Entry 3DST (X-ray diffraction, 1.90 A resolution); this record covers chains A and B.

# Chain A
Molecule: Geranylgeranyl transferase type-2 subunit alpha
From: Rattus norvegicus
Notes: EC 2.5.1.60; fragment: PFTA domains, and 353-441
Reference sequence: Q08602 (PGTA_RAT); the construct has insertions or renumbered stretches relative to UniProt, so the offset changes along the chain: 1-237 = UniProt 1-237; 242-330 = UniProt 353-441
Chain sequence (331 residues; each row starts with the number of its first residue; numbering starts at 0):
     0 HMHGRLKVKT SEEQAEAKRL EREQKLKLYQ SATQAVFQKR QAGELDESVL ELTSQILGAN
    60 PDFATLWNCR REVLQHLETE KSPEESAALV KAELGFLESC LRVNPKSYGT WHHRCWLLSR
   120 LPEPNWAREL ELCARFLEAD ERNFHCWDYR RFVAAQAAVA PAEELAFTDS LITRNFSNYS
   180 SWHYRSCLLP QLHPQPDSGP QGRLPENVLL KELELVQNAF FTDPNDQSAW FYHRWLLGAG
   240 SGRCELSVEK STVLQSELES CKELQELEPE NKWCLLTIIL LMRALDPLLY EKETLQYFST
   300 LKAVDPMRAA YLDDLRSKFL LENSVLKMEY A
Disordered / not traced: 0-13, 196-201
Differences from the reference sequence: expression tag (0); linker (238-241)
Swiss-Prot annotation at these positions:
  - modified residue: Ser-98 (Phosphoserine)
Residues lining bound ligands: geranylgeranyl diphosphate (GRG): Lys-105, Tyr-107, Phe-143, His-144
Reported in the primary citation:
  - binding site for geranylgeranyl diphosphate: Lys-105, Tyr-107, Phe-143

# Chain B
Molecule: Geranylgeranyl transferase type-2 subunit beta
From: Rattus norvegicus
Notes: EC 2.5.1.60
Reference sequence: Q08603 (PGTB2_RAT); residues 1-331 here = UniProt positions 1-331
Chain sequence (331 residues; each row starts with the number of its first residue):
     1 MGTQQKDVTI KSDAPDTLLL EKHADYIASY GSKKDDYEYC MSEYLRMSGV YWGLTVMDLM
    61 GQLHRMNKEE ILVFIKSCQH ECGGVSASIG HDPHLLYTLS AVQILTLYDS IHVINVDKVV
   121 AYVQSLQKED GSFAGDIWGE IDTRFSFCAV ATLALLGKLD AINVEKAIEF VLSCMNFDGG
   181 FGCRPGSESH AGQIYCCTGF LAITSQLHQV NSDLLGWWLC ERQLPSGGLN GRPEKLPDVC
   241 YSWWVLASLK IIGRLHWIDR EKLRSFILAC QDEETGGFAD RPGDMVDPFH TLFGIAGLSL
   301 LGEEQIKPVS PVFCMPEEVL QRVNVQPELV S
Disordered / not traced: 1-4, 34-35
Metal / ion sites: Ca2+ near Met-66 (its only coordinating residue here); Zn2+: Asp-238, Cys-240, His-290
Residues lining bound ligands: geranylgeranyl diphosphate (GRG): Tyr-51, Leu-96, Leu-99, Gln-103, Arg-144, Phe-147, Cys-148, His-190, Gly-192, Gln-193, Tyr-195, Cys-196, Arg-232, Lys-235, Asp-238, Cys-240, Tyr-241, Trp-243, Trp-244, Phe-293, Phe-313, Cys-314
Reported in the primary citation:
  - binding site for geranylgeranyl diphosphate: Tyr-51, Leu-99, Phe-147, Tyr-195, Arg-232, Lys-235, Tyr-241, Trp-243, Trp-244, Phe-293, Cys-314
  - conformationally variable residues (side-chain flip): Tyr-195, Tyr-241, Trp-244, Phe-293
  - specificity-determining residues: Leu-99, Phe-289, Leu-292, Cys-314

# How chain A and chain B interact
Contacting residue pairs (79; chain A residue first):
  Arg-21(A) / Tyr-37(B)
  Leu-25(A) / Tyr-37(B)  hydrophobic
  Leu-25(A) / Cys-40(B)  hydrophobic
  Leu-25(A) / Met-41(B)  hydrophobic
  Tyr-28(A) / Tyr-37(B)
  Tyr-28(A) / Met-41(B)  hydrophobic
  Phe-36(A) / Gly-90(B)
  Phe-36(A) / His-91(B)
  Arg-39(A) / Asp-92(B)  salt bridge
  Asn-59(A) / Met-41(B)  hydrogen bond (side chain-backbone)
  Asn-59(A) / Tyr-44(B)
  Asp-61(A) / Tyr-44(B)
  Phe-62(A) / Tyr-44(B)  hydrophobic
  Phe-62(A) / His-91(B)
  Thr-64(A) / His-91(B)
  Thr-64(A) / Asp-92(B)  hydrogen bond (side chain-backbone)
  Asn-67(A) / Asp-92(B)  hydrogen bond
  Asn-67(A) / Trp-138(B)  hydrogen bond
  Arg-70(A) / Trp-138(B)
  Glu-71(A) / Trp-138(B)
  Gln-74(A) / Trp-138(B)
  Tyr-107(A) / Glu-140(B)
  Tyr-107(A) / Asp-142(B)
  Tyr-107(A) / Arg-144(B)
  His-111(A) / Trp-138(B)  hydrogen bond (side chain-backbone)
  His-111(A) / Gly-139(B)
  His-111(A) / Glu-140(B)  hydrogen bond (side chain-backbone)
  Trp-115(A) / Trp-138(B)
  Arg-141(A) / Glu-188(B)  salt bridge
  Arg-141(A) / Arg-232(B)  hydrogen bond (backbone-side chain)
  Arg-141(A) / Pro-233(B)  hydrogen bond (side chain-backbone)
  Arg-141(A) / Glu-234(B)
  Phe-143(A) / Cys-183(B)  hydrophobic
  Asp-147(A) / Cys-183(B)
  Asp-147(A) / Arg-184(B)
  Asp-147(A) / Ser-187(B)  hydrogen bond
  Arg-150(A) / Gly-186(B)  hydrogen bond (side chain-backbone)
  Arg-150(A) / Ser-187(B)
  Tyr-178(A) / Phe-177(B)
  Tyr-178(A) / Asp-178(B)  hydrogen bond
  Tyr-178(A) / Glu-188(B)
  Tyr-178(A) / Trp-218(B)  hydrogen bond
  Tyr-178(A) / Pro-233(B)  hydrophobic
  Ser-179(A) / Glu-188(B)  hydrogen bond
  His-182(A) / Asn-176(B)
  His-182(A) / Phe-177(B)
  His-182(A) / Gly-186(B)  hydrogen bond (side chain-backbone)
  His-182(A) / Ser-187(B)  hydrogen bond (side chain-backbone)
  His-182(A) / Glu-188(B)  hydrogen bond (side chain-backbone)
  Ser-185(A) / Phe-177(B)
  Asn-224(A) / Gln-5(B)
  Asn-224(A) / Glu-234(B)
  Gln-226(A) / Pro-233(B)
  Gln-226(A) / Glu-234(B)  hydrogen bond (backbone-side chain)
  Phe-230(A) / Trp-217(B)  hydrophobic
  Phe-230(A) / Trp-218(B)
  Phe-230(A) / Arg-222(B)
  Tyr-231(A) / Phe-177(B)  hydrophobic
  Arg-233(A) / Trp-217(B)
  Trp-234(A) / Phe-177(B)
  Lys-271(A) / Glu-221(B)  salt bridge
  Trp-272(A) / Glu-221(B)
  Leu-275(A) / Trp-217(B)  hydrophobic
  Met-306(A) / Gln-223(B)
  Met-306(A) / Leu-224(B)
  Met-306(A) / Pro-225(B)
  Met-306(A) / Trp-257(B)
  Met-306(A) / Asp-259(B)
  Met-306(A) / Lys-262(B)
  Arg-307(A) / Cys-220(B)  hydrogen bond (side chain-backbone)
  Arg-307(A) / Glu-221(B)  salt bridge
  Arg-307(A) / Gln-223(B)  hydrogen bond (side chain-backbone)
  Ala-309(A) / His-256(B)
  Ala-309(A) / Trp-257(B)
  Tyr-310(A) / Trp-217(B)
  Tyr-310(A) / Trp-257(B)  hydrophobic
  Asp-313(A) / His-256(B)  salt bridge
  Asp-313(A) / Trp-257(B)  hydrogen bond
  Lys-317(A) / Asp-213(B)  salt bridge
Also at the interface, not in a pair above, chain A (43 interface residues in all): Lys-24, Cys-186, Asp-225, Asp-304
Also at the interface, not in a pair above, chain B (44 interface residues in all): Asp-36, Glu-38, Ile-89, Asp-136, His-190, Gln-193, Lys-235

# Overview
The interface between chain A and chain B involves 43 residues on one side and 44 on the other; the contacts
include 20 hydrogen bonds and 6 salt bridges. Polar contacts include Arg-39(A)/Asp-92(B),
Arg-141(A)/Glu-188(B) and Lys-271(A)/Glu-221(B). The paper reports a binding site for geranylgeranyl
diphosphate at Lys-105(A), Tyr-107(A) and Tyr-51(B) among others; specificity determinants Leu-99(B),
Phe-289(B) and Leu-292(B) among others.
Chain A is Geranylgeranyl transferase type-2 subunit alpha and chain B is Geranylgeranyl transferase type-2
subunit beta, both from Rattus norvegicus; the structure, Crystal structure of RabGGTase(DELTA LRR; DELTA
IG)in complex with geranylgeranyl pyrophosphate, was determined by X-ray diffraction (same publication as
3DSU, 3DSV, 3DSW and 3DSX).
